PDB entry 8V3V | electron microscopy, 3.60 A resolution | chains A and D of the 4 polymer chains in the assembly

[Chain A (and D)]
Protein: Acyl-Coenzyme A dehydrogenase family, member 11
From: Mus musculus
Notes: chain D of this document is another copy of the same molecule, construct and numbering; everything in this record applies to it too
Reference sequence: A0A0R4J0I6 (A0A0R4J0I6_MOUSE); residue numbers follow UniProt; this construct covers 2-779
Amino-acid sequence (778 residues; row label = number of the first residue in the row):
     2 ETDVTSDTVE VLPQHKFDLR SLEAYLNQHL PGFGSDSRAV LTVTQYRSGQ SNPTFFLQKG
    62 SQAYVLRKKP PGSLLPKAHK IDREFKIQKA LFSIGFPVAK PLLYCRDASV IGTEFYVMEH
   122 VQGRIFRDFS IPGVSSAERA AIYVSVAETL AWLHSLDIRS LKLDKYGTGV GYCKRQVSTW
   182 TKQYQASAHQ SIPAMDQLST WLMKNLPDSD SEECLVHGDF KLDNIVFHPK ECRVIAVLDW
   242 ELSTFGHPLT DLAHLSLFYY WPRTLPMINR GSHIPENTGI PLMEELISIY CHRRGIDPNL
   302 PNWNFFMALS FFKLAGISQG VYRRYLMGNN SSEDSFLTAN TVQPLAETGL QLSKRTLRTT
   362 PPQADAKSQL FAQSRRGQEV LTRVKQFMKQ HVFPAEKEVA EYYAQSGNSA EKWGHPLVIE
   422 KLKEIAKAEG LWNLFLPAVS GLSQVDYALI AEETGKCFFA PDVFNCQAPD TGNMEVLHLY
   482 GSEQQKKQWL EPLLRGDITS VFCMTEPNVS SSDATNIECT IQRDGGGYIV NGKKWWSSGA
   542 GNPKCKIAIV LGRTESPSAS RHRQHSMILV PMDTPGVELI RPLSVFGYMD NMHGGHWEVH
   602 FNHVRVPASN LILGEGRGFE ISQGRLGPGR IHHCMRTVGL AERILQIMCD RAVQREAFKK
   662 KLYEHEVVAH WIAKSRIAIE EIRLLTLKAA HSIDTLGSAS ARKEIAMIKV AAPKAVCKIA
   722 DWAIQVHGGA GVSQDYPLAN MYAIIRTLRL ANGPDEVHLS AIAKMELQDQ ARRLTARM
Not modelled in the structure: 2-53, 60-65, 70-80, 95-117, 158-171, 209-214, 246-247, 329-338, 364-374, 406-415, 507-519, 525-527, 555-563, 594-596, 613-625, 657-665, 730-736, 751-756, 776-779
Construct notes: engineered mutation Asn753 (Asp in A0A0R4J0I6)
Small-molecule neighbours:
  - FAD (flavin-adenine dinucleotide), molecule 1: Phe503, Cys504, Met505, Thr506, Trp536, Trp537, Ser538, Ser539, His597, Thr748, Glu757, Val758
  - FAD, molecule 2: His666, Val668, Val669, Gln726, Val727, His728, Gly729
Reported in the primary citation:
  - catalytic residues: Asp220 (from molecular simulation)
  - contacts within the chain: Asp220-Asn225 (hydrogen bond) (from molecular simulation)
  - mutagenesis - R637K: decreased catalytic activity

[Chain A / chain D interface]
Residue-residue contacts - 4 pairs, chain A then chain D:
  Glu667(A) - Val668(D)
  Val668(A) - Glu667(D)
  Val668(A) - His671(D)
  His671(A) - Val668(D)
Interface residues without a listed pair, chain A (4 interface residues in all): His666
Interface residues without a listed pair, chain D (4 interface residues in all): His666

[In short]
Chain A and chain D each contribute 4 residues to their interface. Ligands of chain A: flavin-adenine
dinucleotide. The paper reports the catalytic residue Asp220(A); R637K of chain A reduces catalytic activity.
Both chains are Acyl-Coenzyme A dehydrogenase family, member 11 (Mus musculus). Entry 8V3V (ACAD11 D753N with
4-phosphovaleryl-CoA) was determined by electron microscopy (same publication as 8V3U).
